Entry 5AWK (X-ray diffraction, 2.90 A resolution); this record covers chains A and C.

# Chain A
Protein: Vitamin D3 receptor
Organism: Rattus norvegicus
Reference sequence: P13053 (VDR_RAT); the construct lacks a stretch of the UniProt sequence and is renumbered around it, so the offset changes along the chain: 116-159 = UniProt 116-159; 207-211 = UniProt 160-164; 212-423 = UniProt 212-423
Chain sequence (271 residues; numbered 106 to 423; 47 numbers in that range are skipped by the numbering (no residue carries them; nothing is unmodelled there); the number before each row is that of its first residue):
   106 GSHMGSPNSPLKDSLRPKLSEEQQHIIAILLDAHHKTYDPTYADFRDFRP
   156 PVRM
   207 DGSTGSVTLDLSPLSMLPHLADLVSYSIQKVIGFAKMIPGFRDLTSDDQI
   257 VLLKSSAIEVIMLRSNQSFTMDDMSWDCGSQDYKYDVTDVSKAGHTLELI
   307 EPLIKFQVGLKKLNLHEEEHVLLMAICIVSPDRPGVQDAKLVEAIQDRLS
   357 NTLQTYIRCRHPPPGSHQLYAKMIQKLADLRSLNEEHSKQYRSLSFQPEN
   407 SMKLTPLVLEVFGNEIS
Not modelled in the structure: 106-122, 207-217, 421-423
Sequence notes: expression tag (106-115)
Residues lining bound ligands: YSE ((1R,3R)-5-[(2E)-2-[(1R,3aS,7aR)-1-[(2R,3S)-3-ethyl-5-oxidanyl-pentan-2-yl]-7a-methyl-2,3,3a,5,6,7-hexahydro-1H-inden-4-ylidene]ethylidene]-2-methylidene-cyclohexane-1,3-diol): Tyr143, Tyr147, Phe150, Leu226, Leu229, Val230, Ser233, Ile264, Ile267, Met268, Arg270, Ser271, Ser274, Trp282, Cys284, Tyr291, Val296, His301, Leu305, Leu309, His393, Tyr397, Phe418
Swiss-Prot annotation at these positions:
  - region: Lys242 to Lys260 (Interaction with coactivator LXXLL motif)
  - binding site (calcitriol): Tyr143, Ser233, Arg270, Ser274, His301, His393
  - motif: Pro412 to Asn420 (9aaTAD)
Reported in the primary citation:
  - conformationally variable residues (side-chain flip): Leu305
  - binding site for YSE: Leu305

# Chain C
Protein: Mediator of RNA polymerase II transcription subunit 1
Reference sequence: Q15648 (MED1_HUMAN); residues 625-637 here correspond to UniProt positions 640-652 (UniProt number = residue number + 15)
Chain sequence (13 residues; each row starts with the number of its first residue):
   625 KNHPMLMNLLKDN
Not modelled in the structure: 636-637
Swiss-Prot annotation at these positions:
  - motif: Leu630 to Leu634 (LXXLL motif 2)

# Interface between chain A and chain C
Residue-residue contacts (18):
  Ile238(A) - Leu633(C)  hydrophobic
  Ile238(A) - Leu634(C)  hydrophobic
  Lys242(A) - Leu633(C)  hydrogen bond (side chain-backbone)
  Lys242(A) - Leu634(C)
  Ser252(A) - Met631(C)
  Ile256(A) - His627(C)
  Ile256(A) - Leu630(C)  hydrophobic
  Ile256(A) - Met631(C)  hydrophobic
  Leu259(A) - Leu630(C)  hydrophobic
  Leu259(A) - Leu634(C)  hydrophobic
  Lys260(A) - His627(C)  hydrogen bond
  Lys260(A) - Leu630(C)
  Pro412(A) - Met629(C)  hydrophobic
  Leu413(A) - Met629(C)
  Glu416(A) - His627(C)
  Glu416(A) - Pro628(C)
  Glu416(A) - Met629(C)  hydrogen bond (side chain-backbone)
  Glu416(A) - Leu630(C)  hydrogen bond (side chain-backbone)
Also at the interface, not in a pair above, chain A (14 interface residues in all): Gln235, Phe247, Gln255, Val417, Asn420
Also at the interface, not in a pair above, chain C (9 interface residues in all): Asn626, Lys635

# In short
14 residues of chain A and 9 residues of chain C are in contact, with 4 hydrogen bonds. Among the polar pairs
are Lys242(A)-Leu633(C), Lys260(A)-His627(C) and Glu416(A)-Met629(C). Chain A binds compound YSE. UniProt
lists 6 calcitriol-binding residues on chain A. The paper reports a binding site for YSE at Leu305(A);
conformational variability at Leu305(A).
Chain A is Vitamin D3 receptor (Rattus norvegicus) and chain C is Mediator of RNA polymerase II transcription
subunit 1; the structure, Crystal structure of VDR-LBD/partial agonist complex: 22S-ethyl analogue, was
determined by X-ray diffraction together with 5AWJ from the same study.
